6YVU - chains A and B of the 4 polymer chains in the assembly; structure by electron microscopy, 7.50 A resolution (low resolution: residue-level contacts below are approximate; hydrogen-bond / salt-bridge calls are withheld).

== Chain A ==
Molecule: Structural maintenance of chromosomes protein 2, Smc2
Organism: Saccharomyces cerevisiae (strain ATCC 204508 / S288c)
UniProtKB: P38989 (SMC2_YEAST); the author numbering skips numbers that UniProt does not, so the offset changes along the chain: 1-1167 = UniProt 1-1167; 2939-2941 = UniProt 1168-1170
Amino-acid sequence (1178 residues; numbered 1 to 2949; 1771 numbers in that range are skipped by the numbering (no residue carries them; nothing is unmodelled there); the number before each row is that of its first residue; X marks 8 residues of unknown identity (built as UNK)):
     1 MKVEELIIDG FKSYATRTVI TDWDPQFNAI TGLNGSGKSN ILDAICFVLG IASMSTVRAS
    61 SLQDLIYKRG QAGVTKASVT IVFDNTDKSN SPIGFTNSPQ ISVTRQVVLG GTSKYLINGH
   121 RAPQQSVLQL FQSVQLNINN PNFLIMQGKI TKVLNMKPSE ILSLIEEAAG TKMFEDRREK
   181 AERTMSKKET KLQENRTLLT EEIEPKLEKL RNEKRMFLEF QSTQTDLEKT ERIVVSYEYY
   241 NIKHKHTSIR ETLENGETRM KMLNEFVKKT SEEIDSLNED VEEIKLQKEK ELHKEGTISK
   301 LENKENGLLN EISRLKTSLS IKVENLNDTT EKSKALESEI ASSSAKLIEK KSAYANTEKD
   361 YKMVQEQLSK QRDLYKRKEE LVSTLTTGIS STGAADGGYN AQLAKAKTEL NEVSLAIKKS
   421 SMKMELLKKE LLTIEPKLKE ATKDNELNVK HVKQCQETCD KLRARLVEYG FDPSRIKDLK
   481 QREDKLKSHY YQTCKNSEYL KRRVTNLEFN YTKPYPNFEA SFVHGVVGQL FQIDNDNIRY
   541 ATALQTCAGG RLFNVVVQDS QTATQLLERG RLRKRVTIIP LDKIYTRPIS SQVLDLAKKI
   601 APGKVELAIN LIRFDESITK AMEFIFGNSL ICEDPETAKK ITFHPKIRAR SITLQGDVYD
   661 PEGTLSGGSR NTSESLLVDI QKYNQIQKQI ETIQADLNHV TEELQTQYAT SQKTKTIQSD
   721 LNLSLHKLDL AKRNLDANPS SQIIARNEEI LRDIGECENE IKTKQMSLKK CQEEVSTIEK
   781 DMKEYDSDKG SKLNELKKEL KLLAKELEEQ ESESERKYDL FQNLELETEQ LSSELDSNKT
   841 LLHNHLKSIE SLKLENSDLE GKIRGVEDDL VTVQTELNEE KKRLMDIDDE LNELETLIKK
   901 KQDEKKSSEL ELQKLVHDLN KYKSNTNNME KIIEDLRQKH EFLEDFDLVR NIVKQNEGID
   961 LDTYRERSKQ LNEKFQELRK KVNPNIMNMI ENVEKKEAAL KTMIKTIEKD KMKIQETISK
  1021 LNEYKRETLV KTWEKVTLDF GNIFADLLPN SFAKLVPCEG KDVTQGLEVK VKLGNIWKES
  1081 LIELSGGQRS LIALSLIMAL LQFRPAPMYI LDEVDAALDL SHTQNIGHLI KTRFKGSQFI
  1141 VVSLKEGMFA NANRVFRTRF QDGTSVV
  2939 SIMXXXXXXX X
Unresolved in the structure: 107-110, 295-298, 386-394, 671-673, 788-790, 937-961, 2939-2941
Curated features (UniProtKB/Swiss-Prot):
  - binding site (ATP): Gly32 to Ser39

== Chain B ==
Molecule: Structural maintenance of chromosomes protein 4
Organism: Saccharomyces cerevisiae (strain ATCC 204508 / S288c)
UniProtKB: Q12267 (SMC4_YEAST); residue numbers follow UniProt; this construct covers 1-1418
Amino-acid sequence (1418 residues; row label = number of the first residue in the row):
     1 MSDSPLSKRQ KRKSAQEPEL SLDQGDAEED SQVENRVNLS ENTPEPDLPA LEASYSKSYT
    61 PRKLVLSSGE NRYAFSQPTN STTTSLHVPN LQPPKTSSRG RDHKSYSQSP PRSPGRSPTR
   121 RLELLQLSPV KNSRVELQKI YDRHQSSSKQ QSRLFINELV LENFKSYAGK QVVGPFHTSF
   181 SAVVGPNGSG KSNVIDSMLF VFGFRANKMR QDRLSDLIHK SEAFPSLQSC SVAVHFQYVI
   241 DESSGTSRID EEKPGLIITR KAFKNNSSKY YINEKESSYT EVTKLLKNEG IDLDHKRFLI
   301 LQGEVENIAQ MKPKAEKESD DGLLEYLEDI IGTANYKPLI EERMGQIENL NEVCLEKENR
   361 FEIVDREKNS LESGKETALE FLEKEKQLTL LRSKLFQFKL LQSNSKLAST LEKISSSNKD
   421 LEDEKMKFQE SLKKVDEIKA QRKEIKDRIS SCSSKEKTLV LERRELEGTR VSLEERTKNL
   481 VSKMEKAEKT LKSTKHSISE AENMLEELRG QQTEHETEIK DLTQLLEKER SILDDIKLSL
   541 KDKTKNISAE IIRHEKELEP WDLQLQEKES QIQLAESELS LLEETQAKLK KNVETLEEKI
   601 LAKKTHKQEL QDLILDLKKK LNSLKDERSQ GEKNFTSAHL KLKEMQKVLN AHRQRAMEAR
   661 SSLSKAQNKS KVLTALSRLQ KSGRINGFHG RLGDLGVIDD SFDVAISTAC PRLDDVVVDT
   721 VECAQHCIDY LRKNKLGYAR FILLDRLRQF NLQPISTPEN VPRLFDLVKP KNPKFSNAFY
   781 SVLRDTLVAQ NLKQANNVAY GKKRFRVVTV DGKLIDISGT MSGGGNHVAK GLMKLGTNQS
   841 DKVDDYTPEE VDKIERELSE RENNFRVASD TVHEMEEELK KLRDHEPDLE SQISKAEMEA
   901 DSLASELTLA EQQVKEAEMA YVKAVSDKAQ LNVVMKNLER LRGEYNDLQS ETKTKKEKIK
   961 GLQDEIMKIG GIKLQMQNSK VESVCQKLDI LVAKLKKVKS ASKKSGGDVV KFQKLLQNSE
  1021 RDVELSSDEL KVIEEQLKHT KLALAENDTN MNETLNLKVE LKEQSEQLKE QMEDMEESIN
  1081 EFKSIEIEMK NKLEKLNSLL TYIKSEITQQ EKGLNELSIR DVTHTLGMLD DNKMDSVKED
  1141 VKNNQELDQE YRSCETQDES EIKDAETSCD NYHPMNIDET SDEVSRGIPR LSEDELRELD
  1201 VELIESKINE LSYYVEETNV DIGVLEEYAR RLAEFKRRKL DLNNAVQKRD EVKEQLGILK
  1261 KKRFDEFMAG FNIISMTLKE MYQMITMGGN AELELVDSLD PFSEGVTFSV MPPKKSWRNI
  1321 TNLSGGEKTL SSLALVFALH KYKPTPLYVM DEIDAALDFR NVSIVANYIK ERTKNAQFIV
  1381 ISLRNNMFEL AQQLVGVYKR DNRTKSTTIK NIDILNRT
Unresolved in the structure: 1-150, 836-841, 970-971, 1115-1158, 1170-1190, 1415-1418
Curated features (UniProtKB/Swiss-Prot):
  - binding site (ATP): Gly185 to Ser192
  - modified residue: Ser2 (N-acetylserine), Thr43 (Phosphothreonine), Ser113 (Phosphoserine)

== How chain A and chain B interact ==
Pairs across the interface (91):
  Lys191(A) with Lys357(B)
  Asn195(A) with Lys357(B)
  Glu202(A) with Phe361(B)
  Glu273(A) with Arg684(B)
  Ser276(A) with Lys681(B); Ser682(B)
  Leu277(A) with Arg684(B)
  Asp280(A) with Arg678(B)
  Asn411(A) with Glu567(B)
  Lys487(A) with Glu876(B)
  Tyr491(A) with His873(B); Glu877(B)
  Lys495(A) with Ser869(B); Asp870(B); His873(B)
  Glu498(A) with Arg653(B)
  Lys501(A) with Arg653(B)
  Arg502(A) with Arg653(B)
  Thr505(A) with Arg653(B); Gln654(B); Met657(B)
  Thr564(A) with Met821(B)
  Leu567(A) with Met821(B); Ser822(B); Gly823(B)
  Leu572(A) with Gly824(B)
  Arg573(A) with Gln654(B); Arg655(B); Glu658(B); Asn826(B)
  Lys574(A) with Glu658(B); Gly824(B); Gly825(B)
  Arg575(A) with Ser822(B); Gly823(B); Gly824(B)
  Val576(A) with Ser822(B); Gly823(B)
  Thr577(A) with Thr820(B); Met821(B)
  Ile578(A) with Thr820(B); Met821(B)
  Ile579(A) with Thr820(B)
  Pro580(A) with Met821(B)
  Lys583(A) with Gly819(B); Thr820(B); Met821(B)
  Tyr585(A) with Ser818(B)
  Lys639(A) with Gln725(B)
  Phe643(A) with Val721(B); Arg746(B)
  Gln655(A) with Arg732(B)
  Gly656(A) with Arg732(B)
  Asp657(A) with Arg732(B)
  Glu662(A) with Arg746(B); Arg748(B)
  Gly663(A) with Leu743(B); Arg746(B)
  Thr664(A) with Arg740(B); Phe741(B); Ile742(B)
  Leu665(A) with Ile728(B); Phe741(B)
  Ser666(A) with Ile728(B); Tyr738(B); Ala739(B); Arg740(B); Phe741(B)
  Gly667(A) with Arg732(B); Tyr738(B); Ala739(B); Phe741(B)
  Gly668(A) with Leu731(B); Arg732(B); Gly737(B); Tyr738(B)
  Ser669(A) with Lys735(B); Leu736(B); Gly737(B); Tyr738(B)
  His726(A) with Met898(B)
  Leu730(A) with Ser905(B)
  Arg733(A) with Glu906(B)
  Asn734(A) with Leu909(B)
  Ala737(A) with Leu909(B)
  Arg883(A) with Lys733(B)
  Leu884(A) with Lys733(B)
  Ile887(A) with Lys733(B)
  Ile898(A) with Arg684(B)
  Ser1080(A) with Arg213(B)
  Ile1082(A) with Arg213(B)
Also at the interface, not in a pair above, chain A (68 interface residues in all): Leu192, Glu279, Ser313, Lys316, Ser320, Ala404, Lys407, Leu415, Arg551, Asn554, Ser560, Ala563, Tyr659, Arg670, Leu894, Lys980
Also at the interface, not in a pair above, chain B (56 interface residues in all): Val353, Val471, Glu475, Leu563, Leu574, Ile817, His827, Glu1216

== Summary ==
The interface between chain A and chain B involves 68 residues on one side and 56 on the other. UniProt lists
8 ATP-binding residues on chain A; 8 ATP-binding residues on chain B.
Here chain A is Structural maintenance of chromosomes protein 2, Smc2 and chain B is Structural maintenance of
chromosomes protein 4, both from Saccharomyces cerevisiae (strain ATCC 204508 / S288c). Entry 6YVU (Condensin
complex from S.cerevisiae ATP-free apo non-engaged state) was determined by electron microscopy, deposited
together with 6YVD and 6YVV.
